7O4K - chains W and X of the 17 polymer chains in the assembly; structure by electron microscopy, 3.60 A resolution.

Chain W:
Molecule: Transcription initiation factor IIE subunit alpha
Organism: Saccharomyces cerevisiae (strain ATCC 204508 / S288c)
Reference sequence: P36100 (T2EA_YEAST); residues 1-482 here = UniProt positions 1-482
Amino-acid sequence (492 residues; numbered 1 to 492; the number before each row is that of its first residue):
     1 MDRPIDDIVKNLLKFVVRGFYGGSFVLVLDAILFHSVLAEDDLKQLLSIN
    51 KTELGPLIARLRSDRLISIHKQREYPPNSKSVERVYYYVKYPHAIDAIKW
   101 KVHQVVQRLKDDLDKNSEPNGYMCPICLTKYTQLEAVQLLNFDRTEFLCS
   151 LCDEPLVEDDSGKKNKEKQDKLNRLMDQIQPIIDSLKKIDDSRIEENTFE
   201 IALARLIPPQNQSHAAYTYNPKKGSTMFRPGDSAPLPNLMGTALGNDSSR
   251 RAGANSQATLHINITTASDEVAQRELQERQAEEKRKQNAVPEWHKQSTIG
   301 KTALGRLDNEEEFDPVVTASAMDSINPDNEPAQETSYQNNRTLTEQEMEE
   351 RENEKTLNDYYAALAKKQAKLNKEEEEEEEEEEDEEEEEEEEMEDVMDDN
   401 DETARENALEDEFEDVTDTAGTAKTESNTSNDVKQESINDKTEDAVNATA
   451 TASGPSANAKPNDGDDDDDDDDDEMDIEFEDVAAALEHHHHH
Unresolved in the structure: 1, 236-257, 307-348, 370-408, 417-492
Differences from the reference sequence: expression tag (483-492)
Bound ions: Zn2+: Cys-124, Cys-127, Cys-149, Cys-152
Curated features (UniProtKB/Swiss-Prot):
  - zinc finger: Cys-124 to Cys-152 (C4-type)

Chain X:
Molecule: Transcription initiation factor IIE subunit beta
Organism: Saccharomyces cerevisiae (strain ATCC 204508 / S288c)
Reference sequence: P36145 (T2EB_YEAST); residues 1-328 here = UniProt positions 1-328
Amino-acid sequence (328 residues; each row starts with the number of its first residue):
     1 MSKNRDPLLANLNAFKSKVKSAPVIAPAKVGQKKTNDTVITIDGNTRKRT
    51 ASERAQENTLNSAKNPVLVDIKKEAGSNSSNAISLDDDDDDEDFGSSPSK
   101 KVRPGSIAAAALQANQTDISKSHDSSKLLWATEYIQKKGKPVLVNELLDY
   151 LSMKKDDKVIELLKKLDRIEFDPKKGTFKYLSTYDVHSPSELLKLLRSQV
   201 TFKGISCKDLKDGWPQCDETINQLEEDSKILVLRTKKDKTPRYVWYNSGG
   251 NLKCIDEEFVKMWENVQLPQFAELPRKLQDLGLKPASVDPATIKRQTKRV
   301 EVKKKRQRKGKITNTHMTGILKDYSHRV
Unresolved in the structure: 1-180, 297-308, 328
Curated features (UniProtKB/Swiss-Prot):
  - DNA-binding region: Gln-113 to His-187 (TFIIE beta)
  - modified residue (Phosphoserine): Ser-52, Ser-97, Ser-106

Chain W / chain X interface:
Residue-residue contacts - 76 pairs, chain W then chain X:
  Phe-15(W) / Cys-254(X)  hydrophobic
  Val-16(W) / Trp-263(X)  hydrophobic
  Arg-18(W) / Asn-247(X)  hydrogen bond
  Arg-18(W) / Gly-249(X)
  Arg-18(W) / Leu-252(X)
  Gly-19(W) / Ile-255(X)
  Gly-19(W) / Val-260(X)
  Phe-20(W) / Ile-255(X)  hydrophobic
  Phe-20(W) / Phe-259(X)
  Phe-20(W) / Val-260(X)
  Phe-20(W) / Trp-263(X)  hydrophobic
  Tyr-21(W) / Trp-263(X)
  Leu-27(W) / Phe-202(X)
  Leu-27(W) / Trp-245(X)  hydrophobic
  Asp-30(W) / Phe-202(X)
  Ala-31(W) / Phe-202(X)  hydrophobic
  Phe-34(W) / Val-200(X)
  His-35(W) / Phe-202(X)
  Gln-45(W) / Lys-203(X)
  Leu-46(W) / Phe-202(X)
  Leu-46(W) / Lys-203(X)
  Leu-46(W) / Gly-204(X)
  Leu-46(W) / Trp-245(X)
  Leu-47(W) / Leu-233(X)
  Leu-47(W) / Trp-245(X)  hydrophobic
  Ser-48(W) / Arg-242(X)
  Ser-48(W) / Tyr-243(X)
  Ile-49(W) / Leu-233(X)  hydrophobic
  Arg-60(W) / Glu-264(X)  salt bridge
  Ser-63(W) / Leu-268(X)
  Asp-64(W) / Leu-268(X)
  Arg-65(W) / Leu-268(X)
  Arg-65(W) / Pro-269(X)  hydrogen bond (side chain-backbone)
  Arg-65(W) / Phe-271(X)
  Arg-65(W) / Leu-274(X)
  Pro-92(W) / Ala-286(X)
  His-93(W) / Phe-271(X)
  Asp-96(W) / Leu-278(X)
  Asp-96(W) / Pro-285(X)
  Asp-96(W) / Ala-286(X)  hydrogen bond (side chain-backbone)
  Asp-96(W) / Ser-287(X)  hydrogen bond (side chain-backbone)
  Ala-97(W) / Leu-268(X)  hydrophobic
  Lys-99(W) / Lys-284(X)  hydrogen bond (side chain-backbone)
  Trp-100(W) / Pro-269(X)
  Trp-100(W) / Leu-274(X)  hydrophobic
  Trp-100(W) / Lys-277(X)
  Trp-100(W) / Leu-278(X)
  Trp-100(W) / Leu-281(X)  hydrophobic
  Lys-101(W) / Trp-263(X)  hydrogen bond (side chain-backbone)
  Lys-101(W) / Val-266(X)  hydrogen bond (side chain-backbone)
  Lys-101(W) / Leu-268(X)
  Val-102(W) / Trp-263(X)  hydrophobic
  His-103(W) / Leu-281(X)
  His-103(W) / Leu-283(X)
  Gln-104(W) / Val-266(X)
  Val-105(W) / Val-266(X)  hydrophobic
  Arg-108(W) / Val-266(X)
  Leu-109(W) / Met-262(X)  hydrophobic
  Lys-171(W) / Phe-259(X)
  Arg-174(W) / Asp-256(X)  salt bridge
  Arg-174(W) / Phe-259(X)
  Leu-175(W) / Phe-259(X)  hydrophobic
  Gln-178(W) / Cys-254(X)
  Gln-178(W) / Ile-255(X)
  Gln-178(W) / Asp-256(X)  hydrogen bond
  Gln-178(W) / Phe-259(X)
  Asp-190(W) / Lys-284(X)  hydrogen bond (backbone-side chain)
  Arg-193(W) / Lys-284(X)
  Pro-208(W) / Thr-201(X)
  Pro-209(W) / Thr-201(X)
  Asp-232(W) / Arg-295(X)  salt bridge
  Ser-233(W) / Ile-293(X)
  Ser-233(W) / Arg-295(X)
  Ala-234(W) / Ile-293(X)  hydrophobic
  Pro-235(W) / Val-288(X)  hydrophobic
  Pro-235(W) / Ile-293(X)
Other interface residues (no listed pair), chain W (54 interface residues in all): Lys-14, Val-26, Glu-53, Ile-95, Ile-98, Ser-192, Ile-194, Glu-196, Ile-207
Other interface residues (no listed pair), chain X (43 interface residues in all): Leu-231, Ser-248, Gly-250, Asn-251, Glu-258, Gln-267, Pro-275

Overview:
54 residues of chain W face 43 of chain X across their interface, with 9 hydrogen bonds and 3 salt bridges.
Polar contacts include Arg-60(W)/Glu-264(X), Arg-174(W)/Asp-256(X) and Asp-232(W)/Arg-295(X). Cys-124(W),
Cys-127(W), Cys-149(W) and Cys-152(W) coordinate Zn2+. UniProt lists a DNA-binding region on chain X.
Here chain W is Transcription initiation factor IIE subunit alpha and chain X is Transcription initiation
factor IIE subunit beta, both from Saccharomyces cerevisiae (strain ATCC 204508 / S288c). Entry 7O4K (Yeast
TFIIH in the contracted state within the pre-initiation complex) was determined by electron microscopy (same
publication as 7O4I, 7O4J, 7O4L, 7O72, 7O73 and 7O75).
